Entry 9EY9 (X-ray diffraction, 3.10 A resolution); this record covers chains A and G of the 28 polymer chains in the assembly.

== Chain A ==
Protein: Proteasome subunit alpha type-2
Source organism: Saccharomyces cerevisiae
UniProt: P23639 (PSA2_YEAST); residue numbers follow UniProt; this construct covers 1-250
Chain sequence (250 residues; each row starts with the number of its first residue):
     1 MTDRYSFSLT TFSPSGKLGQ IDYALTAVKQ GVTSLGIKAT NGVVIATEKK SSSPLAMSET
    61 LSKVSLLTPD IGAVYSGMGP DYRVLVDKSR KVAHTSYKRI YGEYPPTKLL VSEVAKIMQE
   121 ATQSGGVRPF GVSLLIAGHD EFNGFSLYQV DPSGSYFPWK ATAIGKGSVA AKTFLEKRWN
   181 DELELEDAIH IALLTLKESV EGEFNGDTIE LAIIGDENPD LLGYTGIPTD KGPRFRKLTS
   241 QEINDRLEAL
Curated features (UniProtKB/Swiss-Prot):
  - cross-link: Lys108 (Glycyl lysine isopeptide (Lys-Gly) (interchain with G-Cter in ubiquitin))

== Chain G ==
Protein: Proteasome subunit alpha type-1
Source organism: Saccharomyces cerevisiae
UniProt: P21243 (PSA1_YEAST); residues -8 to 243 here correspond to UniProt positions 1-252 (UniProt number = residue number + 9)
Chain sequence (252 residues; numbered -8 to 243; the number before each row is that of its first residue; numbers below 1 keep their minus sign (Met-8 is residue -8)):
    -8 MSGAAAASAA GYDRHITIFS PEGRLYQVEY AFKATNQTNI NSLAVRGKDC TVVISQKKVP
    52 DKLLDPTTVS YIFCISRTIG MVVNGPIPDA RNAALRAKAE AAEFRYKYGY DMPCDVLAKR
   112 MANLSQIYTQ RAYMRPLGVI LTFVSVDEEL GPSIYKTDPA GYYVGYKATA TGPKQQEITT
   172 NLENHFKKSK IDHINEESWE KVVEFAITHM IDALGTEFSK NDLEVGVATK DKFFTLSAEN
   232 IEERLVAIAE QD
Disordered / not traced: -8 to 1, 243
Ion coordination: Mg2+: Thr8, Tyr119, Arg122, Met125

== Interface between chain A and chain G ==
Residue-residue contacts (63):
  Asp3(A) - Tyr124(G)
  Tyr5(A) - Ile7(G)
  Tyr5(A) - Ala123(G)  hydrophobic
  Tyr5(A) - Tyr124(G)  hydrophobic
  Leu9(A) - Ile9(G)  hydrophobic
  Leu9(A) - Ala123(G)  hydrophobic
  Gln20(A) - Ile9(G)
  Gln20(A) - Phe10(G)  hydrogen bond (side chain-backbone)
  Tyr23(A) - Phe10(G)
  Tyr23(A) - Ser11(G)
  Tyr23(A) - Pro12(G)  hydrophobic
  Tyr23(A) - Gly14(G)
  Ala24(A) - Phe10(G)  hydrophobic
  Thr26(A) - Pro12(G)
  Thr26(A) - Glu13(G)
  Ala27(A) - Gly14(G)
  Ser52(A) - Tyr153(G)  hydrogen bond
  Ser53(A) - Thr170(G)
  Pro54(A) - Lys158(G)
  Pro54(A) - Glu174(G)
  Leu55(A) - Tyr157(G)
  Leu55(A) - Lys158(G)  hydrogen bond (backbone-backbone)
  Leu55(A) - Ala159(G)
  Leu55(A) - Thr170(G)
  Leu55(A) - Glu174(G)
  Ala56(A) - Gly156(G)
  Ala56(A) - Tyr157(G)  hydrophobic
  Met57(A) - Val155(G)
  Met57(A) - Gly156(G)  hydrogen bond (backbone-backbone)
  Met57(A) - Tyr157(G)
  Met57(A) - Lys158(G)
  Thr60(A) - Tyr146(G)
  Thr60(A) - Val155(G)
  Thr60(A) - Gly156(G)  hydrogen bond (side chain-backbone)
  Leu61(A) - Tyr153(G)  hydrophobic
  Leu61(A) - Val155(G)  hydrophobic
  Met78(A) - Phe10(G)  hydrophobic
  Met78(A) - Leu16(G)  hydrophobic
  Pro80(A) - Gln117(G)
  Pro80(A) - Ala151(G)
  Pro80(A) - Gly152(G)
  Pro80(A) - Tyr153(G)
  Asp81(A) - Gln117(G)
  Arg83(A) - Ala113(G)  hydrogen bond (side chain-backbone)
  Arg83(A) - Asn114(G)
  Arg83(A) - Gly152(G)  hydrogen bond (side chain-backbone)
  Arg83(A) - Tyr154(G)
  Val84(A) - Asn114(G)
  Val84(A) - Gln117(G)
  Asp87(A) - Lys110(G)  salt bridge
  Asp87(A) - Asn114(G)
  Gly126(A) - Arg122(G)
  Gly126(A) - Ala123(G)  hydrogen bond (backbone-backbone)
  Val127(A) - Gln121(G)
  Val127(A) - Arg122(G)
  Arg128(A) - Thr8(G)
  Arg128(A) - Phe10(G)
  Arg128(A) - Leu16(G)
  Arg128(A) - Thr120(G)  hydrogen bond (side chain-backbone)
  Arg128(A) - Gln121(G)  hydrogen bond (backbone-backbone)
  Pro129(A) - Phe10(G)
  Phe130(A) - Gln121(G)
  Gly131(A) - Phe10(G)
Other interface residues (no listed pair), chain A (31 interface residues in all): Thr2, Gln30, Ala121
Other interface residues (no listed pair), chain G (33 interface residues in all): Arg37, Leu173, Phe177

== Overview ==
Chain A and chain G form an interface of 31 and 33 residues respectively; the contacts include 10 hydrogen
bonds and 1 salt bridge. Polar pairs include Asp87(A)-Lys110(G), Gln20(A)-Phe10(G) and Ser52(A)-Tyr153(G).
Thr8(G), Tyr119(G), Arg122(G) and Met125(G) coordinate Mg2+.
Chain A is Proteasome subunit alpha type-2 and chain G is Proteasome subunit alpha type-1, both from
Saccharomyces cerevisiae; the structure, Yeast 20S proteasome in complex with a sybactin derivative (PheSyr),
was determined by X-ray diffraction.
